Entry 6XNY (electron microscopy, 2.90 A resolution); this record covers chains B and I of the 10 polymer chains in the assembly.

[Chain B]
Molecule: V(D)J recombination-activating protein 2
From: Mus musculus
UniProt: P21784 (RAG2_MOUSE); numbering as in UniProt (aligned over 3-361)
Sequence (363 residues; row label = number of the first residue in the row; numbers below 1 keep their minus sign (Gly-1 is residue -1)):
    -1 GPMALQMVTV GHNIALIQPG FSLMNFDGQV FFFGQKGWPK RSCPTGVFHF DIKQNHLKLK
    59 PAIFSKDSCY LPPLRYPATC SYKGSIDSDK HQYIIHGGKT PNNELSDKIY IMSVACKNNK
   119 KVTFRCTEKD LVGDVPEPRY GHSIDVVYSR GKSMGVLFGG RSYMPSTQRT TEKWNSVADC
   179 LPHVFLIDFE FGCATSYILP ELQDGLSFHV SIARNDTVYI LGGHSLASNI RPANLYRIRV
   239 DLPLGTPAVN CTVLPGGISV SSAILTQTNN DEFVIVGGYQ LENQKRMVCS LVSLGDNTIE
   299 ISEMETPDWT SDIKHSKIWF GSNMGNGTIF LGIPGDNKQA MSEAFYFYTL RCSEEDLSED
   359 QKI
Unresolved in the structure: -1 to 0, 82-87, 351-361
Sequence notes: expression tag (-1 to 2)
What the authors report for this chain:
  - mutagenesis - K336DEL/M339DEL: unchanged catalytic activity

[Chain I]
Molecule: Flanking DNA top strand
Sequence (16 nucleotides; numbered 1 to 16; the number before each row is that of its first residue):
     1 CTCAGGATAG GGCTAC
Unresolved in the structure: 1-2
Bound ions: Mg2+: DC16 (shared with 2 residues of chain A)

[How chain B and chain I interact]
Residue-residue contacts - 5 pairs, chain B then chain I:
  Lys56(B) with DA9(I), salt bridge to the phosphate
  Lys58(B) with DA7(I), phosphate contact
  Asn117(B) with DG6(I), hydrogen bond to the phosphate; DA7(I), phosphate contact
  Lys119(B) with DA7(I), salt bridge to the phosphate
Other interface residues (no listed pair), chain I (4 interface residues in all): DT8

[Summary]
The chain B/chain I interface involves 4 residues from each chain, with 1 hydrogen bond and 2 salt bridges.
Among the polar pairs are Asn117(B)-DG6(I), Lys56(B)-DA9(I) and Lys119(B)-DA7(I). From the paper:
K336DEL/M339DEL of chain B leave catalytic activity unchanged.
Chain B is V(D)J recombination-activating protein 2 (Mus musculus) and chain I is Flanking DNA top strand; the
structure, Structure of RAG1 (R848M/E649V)-RAG2-DNA Strand Transfer Complex (Paired-Form), was determined by
electron microscopy together with 6XNX and 6XNZ from the same study.
